PDB entry 7UHZ | electron microscopy, 3.30 A resolution | chains M and B of the 9 polymer chains in the assembly

Chain M:
Name: BMPC-23 Fab Light chain
Organism: Mus musculus
Notes: antibody fragment or engineered binder
Amino-acid sequence (112 residues; row label = number of the first residue in the row):
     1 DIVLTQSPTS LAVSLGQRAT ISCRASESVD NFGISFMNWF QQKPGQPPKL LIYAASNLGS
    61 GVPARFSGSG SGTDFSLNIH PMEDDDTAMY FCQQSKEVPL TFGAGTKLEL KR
Not modelled in the structure: 112
Cystine bridges: Cys23-Cys92

Chain B:
Name: Envelope glycoprotein B
Organism: Human alphaherpesvirus 1 strain KOS
UniProtKB: P06437 (GB_HHV1K); residue numbers follow UniProt; this construct covers 103-730
Amino-acid sequence (628 residues; numbered 103 to 730; the number before each row is that of its first residue):
   103 DIKAENTDAN FYVCPPPTGA TVVQFEQPRR CPTRPEGQNY TEGIAVVFKE NIAPYKFKAT
   163 MYYKDVTVSQ VWFGHRYSQF MGIFEDRAPV PFEEVIDKIN AKGVCRSTAK YVRNNLETTA
   223 FHRDDHETDM ELKPANAATR TSRGWHTTDL KYNPSRVEAF HRYGTTVNCI VEEVDARSVY
   283 PYDEFVLATG DFVYMSPFYG YREGSHTEHT TYAADRFKQV DGFYARDLTT KARATAPTTR
   343 NLLTTPKFTV AWDWVPKRPS VCTMTKWQEV DEMLRSEYGG SFRFSSDAIS TTFTTNLTEY
   403 PLSRVDLGDC IGKDARDAMD RIFARRYNAT HIKVGQPQYY QANGGFLIAY QPLLSNTLAE
   463 LYVREHLREQ SRKPPNPTPP PPGASANASV ERIKTTSSIE FARLQFTYNH IQRHVNDMLG
   523 RVAIAWCELQ NHELTLWNEA RKLNPNAIAS VTVGRRVSAR MLGDVMAVST CVPVAADNVI
   583 VQNSMRISSR PGACYSRPLV SFRYEDQGPL VEGQLGENNE LRLTRDAIEP CTVGHRRYFT
   643 FGGGYVYFEE YAYSHQLSRA DITTVSTFID LNITMLEDHE FVPLEVYTRH EIKDSGLLDY
   703 TEVQRRNQLH DLRFADIDTV IHADANAA
Not modelled in the structure: 103-110, 331-337, 460-491, 726-730
UniProt features mapped onto this chain:
  - region (Involved in fusion and/or binding to host membrane): Val173 to Tyr179, Arg258 to Tyr265
  - glycosylation (N-linked (GlcNAc...) asparagine): Asn141, Asn398, Asn430, Asn489, Asn674
  - mutagenesis: Trp174 (W174R: 90% loss of fusion with host cell), Tyr179 (Y179S: Complete loss of fusion with host cell), His263 (H263A: 50% loss of fusion with host cell), Arg264 (R264A: 70% loss of fusion with host cell)
Cystine bridges: Cys116-Cys573, Cys133-Cys529, Cys207-Cys271, Cys364-Cys412, Cys596-Cys633

How chain M and chain B interact:
Pairs across the interface - 10 pairs, chain M then chain B:
  Asn31(M) - Arg592(B)
  Phe32(M) - Ile630(B)
  Phe32(M) - Glu631(B)
  Phe32(M) - Pro632(B)  hydrophobic
  Phe36(M) - Pro632(B)  hydrophobic
  Ser95(M) - Pro593(B)
  Lys96(M) - Pro593(B)
  Glu97(M) - Pro593(B)
  Val98(M) - Ser591(B)
  Val98(M) - Pro593(B)
Other interface residues (no listed pair), chain M (8 interface residues in all): Ile34
Other interface residues (no listed pair), chain B (7 interface residues in all): Gly594

In short:
8 residues of chain M face 7 of chain B across their interface. Curated annotation (UniProt) lists 4
mutagenesis sites on chain B.
Chain M is BMPC-23 Fab Light chain (Mus musculus) and chain B is Envelope glycoprotein B (Human
alphaherpesvirus 1 strain KOS); the structure, Post-fusion ectodomain of HSV-1 gB in complex with BMPC-23 Fab,
was determined by electron microscopy, deposited together with 7UI0.
